PDB entry 8STQ | X-ray diffraction, 2.96 A resolution | chains A and B

# Chain A
Molecule: Reverse transcriptase/ribonuclease H
Source organism: Human immunodeficiency virus 1
Notes: EC 2.7.7.49, 2.7.7.7, 3.1.26.13
UniProt: P03366 (POL_HV1B1); residues 1-555 here correspond to UniProt positions 600-1154 (UniProt number = residue number + 599)
Sequence (557 residues; numbered -1 to 555; the number before each row is that of its first residue; numbers below 1 keep their minus sign (Met-1 is residue -1)):
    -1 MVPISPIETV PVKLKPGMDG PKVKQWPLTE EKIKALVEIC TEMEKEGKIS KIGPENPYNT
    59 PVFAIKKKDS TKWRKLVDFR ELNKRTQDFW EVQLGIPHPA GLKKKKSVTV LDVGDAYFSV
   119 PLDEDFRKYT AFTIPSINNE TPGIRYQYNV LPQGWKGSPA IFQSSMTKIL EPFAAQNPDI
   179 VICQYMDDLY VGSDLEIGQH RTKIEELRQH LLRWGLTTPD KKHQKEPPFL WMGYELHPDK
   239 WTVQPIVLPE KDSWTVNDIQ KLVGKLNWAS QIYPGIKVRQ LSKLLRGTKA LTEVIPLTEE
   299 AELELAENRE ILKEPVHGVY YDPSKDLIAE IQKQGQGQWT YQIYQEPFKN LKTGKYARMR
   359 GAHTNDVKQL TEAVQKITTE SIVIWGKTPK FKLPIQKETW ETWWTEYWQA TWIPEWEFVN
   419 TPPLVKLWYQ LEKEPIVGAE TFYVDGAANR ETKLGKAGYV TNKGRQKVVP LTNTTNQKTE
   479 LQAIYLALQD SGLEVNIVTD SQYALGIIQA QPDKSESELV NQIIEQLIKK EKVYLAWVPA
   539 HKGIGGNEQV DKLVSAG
Unresolved in the structure: 64-70, 89-92, 220-221, 553-555
Sequence notes: expression tag (-1 to 0); engineered mutation Ala172 (Lys771 in P03366), Ala173 (Lys772 in P03366), Cys181 (Tyr780 in P03366), Ser280 (Cys879 in P03366)
Metal / ion sites: Mg2+ site 1: Asp443, Asp498
Small-molecule neighbours: 3LQ (5-{2-[2-(2,4-dioxo-3,4-dihydropyrimidin-1(2H)-yl)ethoxy]phenoxy}naphthalene-2-carbonitrile): Leu100, Lys101, Lys102, Lys103, Val106, Val108, Val179, Cys181, Tyr188, Val189, Gly190, Phe227, Trp229, Leu234, His235, Pro236, Tyr318
UniProt features mapped onto this chain:
  - region: Phe227 to His235 (RT 'primer grip')
  - motif: Trp398 to Trp414 (Tryptophan repeat motif)
  - binding site (Mg(2+)): Asp110, Asp185, Asp186, Asp443, Glu478, Asp498, Asp549
  - site: Trp401 (Essential for RT p66/p51 heterodimerization), Trp414 (Essential for RT p66/p51 heterodimerization), Phe440, Tyr441 (Cleavage)
Reported in the primary citation:
  - binding site for 3LQ: Lys102, Val106, Tyr188, Val189, Phe227, Trp229
  - conformationally variable residues (order/disorder transition, side-chain flip): Pro95, Lys102, Val189

# Chain B
Molecule: p51 RT
Source organism: Human immunodeficiency virus 1
UniProt: P03366 (POL_HV1B1); residues 1-428 here correspond to UniProt positions 600-1027 (UniProt number = residue number + 599)
Sequence (428 residues; numbered 1 to 428; the number before each row is that of its first residue):
     1 PISPIETVPV KLKPGMDGPK VKQWPLTEEK IKALVEICTE MEKEGKISKI GPENPYNTPV
    61 FAIKKKDSTK WRKLVDFREL NKRTQDFWEV QLGIPHPAGL KKKKSVTVLD VGDAYFSVPL
   121 DEDFRKYTAF TIPSINNETP GIRYQYNVLP QGWKGSPAIF QSSMTKILEP FKKQNPDIVI
   181 YQYMDDLYVG SDLEIGQHRT KIEELRQHLL RWGLTTPDKK HQKEPPFLWM GYELHPDKWT
   241 VQPIVLPEKD SWTVNDIQKL VGKLNWASQI YPGIKVRQLS KLLRGTKALT EVIPLTEEAE
   301 LELAENREIL KEPVHGVYYD PSKDLIAEIQ KQGQGQWTYQ IYQEPFKNLK TGKYARMRGA
   361 HTNDVKQLTE AVQKITTESI VIWGKTPKFK LPIQKETWET WWTEYWQATW IPEWEFVNTP
   421 PLVKLWYQ
Unresolved in the structure: 1-4, 89-94, 213-232, 237-239
Sequence notes: engineered mutation Ser280 (Cys879 in P03366)
UniProt features mapped onto this chain:
  - region: Phe227 to His235 (RT 'primer grip')
  - motif: Trp398 to Trp414 (Tryptophan repeat motif)
  - binding site (Mg(2+)): Asp110, Asp185, Asp186
  - site (Essential for RT p66/p51 heterodimerization): Trp401, Trp414

# Interface between chain A and chain B
Residue-residue contacts (107):
  Val8(A) with Glu53(B)
  Pro9(A) with Glu53(B)
  Gln85(A) with Glu53(B), hydrogen bond (side chain-backbone)
  Asp86(A) with Lys20(B), salt bridge; Pro55(B)
  Phe87(A) with Pro52(B)
  Trp88(A) with Pro52(B), hydrogen bond (backbone-backbone); Asn54(B); Pro55(B); Asn57(B); Arg143(B)
  Gly93(A) with Asn137(B), hydrogen bond (backbone-side chain)
  Pro95(A) with Asn136(B); Asn137(B)
  His96(A) with Asn136(B), hydrogen bond (backbone-side chain)
  Gly99(A) with Asn136(B); Glu138(B)
  Leu100(A) with Asn136(B); Glu138(B)
  Lys101(A) with Glu138(B), salt bridge
  Ala158(A) with Pro52(B), hydrophobic
  Ile159(A) with Pro52(B), hydrophobic
  Gln161(A) with Pro140(B)
  Ser162(A) with Pro52(B)
  Glu169(A) with Lys49(B), salt bridge
  Cys181(A) with Glu138(B)
  Gln182(A) with Glu138(B); Pro140(B)
  Gln373(A) with Thr397(B), hydrogen bond; Thr400(B), hydrogen bond; Trp401(B)
  Thr376(A) with Trp401(B)
  Thr377(A) with Thr400(B)
  Ile380(A) with Pro25(B), hydrophobic; Leu26(B); Thr27(B)
  Val381(A) with Pro25(B), hydrophobic; Asn136(B), hydrogen bond (backbone-backbone)
  Ile382(A) with Ile135(B); Asn136(B)
  Trp383(A) with Ile135(B)
  Gly384(A) with Thr27(B); Glu28(B), hydrogen bond (backbone-backbone); Ile135(B)
  Thr386(A) with Trp401(B)
  Trp402(A) with Lys331(B), hydrogen bond (backbone-side chain); His361(B); Thr362(B); Asp364(B)
  Tyr405(A) with Lys331(B), hydrogen bond (backbone-side chain)
  Trp406(A) with Lys331(B); Val417(B); Asn418(B); Thr419(B); Pro420(B); Pro421(B)
  Gln407(A) with Lys331(B), hydrogen bond (backbone-side chain); Pro392(B); Ile393(B); Gln394(B), hydrogen bond; Val417(B), hydrogen bond (side chain-backbone); Asn418(B)
  Ala408(A) with Trp337(B), hydrophobic; Asp364(B); Pro392(B), hydrogen bond (backbone-backbone); Ile393(B)
  Thr409(A) with Asp364(B), hydrogen bond (backbone-side chain)
  Trp410(A) with Thr362(B); Asn363(B); Val365(B), hydrophobic; Trp401(B), hydrophobic; Tyr405(B)
  Pro412(A) with Trp401(B)
  Pro433(A) with Asn255(B); Leu289(B), hydrophobic; Thr290(B)
  Val435(A) with Thr290(B)
  Thr439(A) with Ala288(B); Leu289(B), hydrogen bond (side chain-backbone)
  Tyr441(A) with Val254(B); Gln258(B); Thr286(B); Lys287(B), hydrogen bond (side chain-backbone)
  Thr459(A) with Thr286(B), hydrogen bond (backbone-side chain)
  Asn460(A) with Thr286(B); Lys287(B); Ala288(B)
  Asn494(A) with Leu289(B)
  Val496(A) with Gln258(B); Leu289(B), hydrophobic
  Leu503(A) with Leu422(B), hydrophobic
  Gly504(A) with Pro420(B)
  Tyr532(A) with Asn255(B), hydrogen bond; Leu289(B), hydrophobic
  Trp535(A) with Leu422(B), hydrophobic; Trp426(B), hydrophobic
  Val536(A) with Gln258(B)
  Pro537(A) with Gly262(B); Asn265(B)
  Lys540(A) with Ser280(B)
  Gly541(A) with Ser280(B)
  Ile542(A) with Leu283(B), hydrophobic
  Gly543(A) with Leu283(B); Arg284(B); Gly285(B)
  Gly544(A) with Gly285(B), hydrogen bond (backbone-backbone); Thr286(B)
Also at the interface, not in a pair above, chain A (65 interface residues in all): Ile94, Thr165, Ile180, Thr369, Thr403, Glu432, Ile434, Gln507, Ala508, Ala534
Also at the interface, not in a pair above, chain B (58 interface residues in all): Thr131, Thr139, Lys259, Val261, Leu368, Glu396

# In short
65 residues of chain A and 58 residues of chain B are in contact; the contacts include 20 hydrogen bonds and 3
salt bridges. Polar pairs include Asp86(A)-Lys20(B), Lys101(A)-Glu138(B) and Glu169(A)-Lys49(B). From the
paper: a binding site for 3LQ at Lys102(A), Val106(A) and Tyr188(A) among others; conformational variability
at Pro95(A), Lys102(A) and Val189(A).
Chain A is Reverse transcriptase/ribonuclease H and chain B is p51 RT, both from Human immunodeficiency virus
1; the structure, Crystal Structure of HIV-1 Reverse Transcriptase (Y181C) varient in Complex with
5-(2-(2-(2,4-dioxo-3,4-dihydropyrimidin-1(2H)-yl)ethoxy)phenoxy)-2-naphthonitrile (JLJ600), a non-nucleoside
inhibitor, was determined by X-ray diffraction, deposited together with 8STP, 8STR, 8STS, 8STT, 8STU and 8STV.
